PDB entry 5ZE9 | X-ray diffraction, 2.10 A resolution | chains C and F of the 6 polymer chains in the assembly

# Chain C
Protein: V-type sodium ATPase catalytic subunit A
Organism: Enterococcus hirae (strain ATCC 9790 / DSM 20160 / JCM 8729 / LMG 6399 / NBRC 3181 / NCIMB 6459 / NCDO 1258)
Notes: EC 3.6.3.15; fragment: NtpA
UniProtKB: Q08636 (NTPA_ENTHA); residues 1-593 here = UniProt positions 1-593
Chain sequence (600 residues; each row starts with the number of its first residue; numbers below 1 keep their minus sign (Gly-6 is residue -6)):
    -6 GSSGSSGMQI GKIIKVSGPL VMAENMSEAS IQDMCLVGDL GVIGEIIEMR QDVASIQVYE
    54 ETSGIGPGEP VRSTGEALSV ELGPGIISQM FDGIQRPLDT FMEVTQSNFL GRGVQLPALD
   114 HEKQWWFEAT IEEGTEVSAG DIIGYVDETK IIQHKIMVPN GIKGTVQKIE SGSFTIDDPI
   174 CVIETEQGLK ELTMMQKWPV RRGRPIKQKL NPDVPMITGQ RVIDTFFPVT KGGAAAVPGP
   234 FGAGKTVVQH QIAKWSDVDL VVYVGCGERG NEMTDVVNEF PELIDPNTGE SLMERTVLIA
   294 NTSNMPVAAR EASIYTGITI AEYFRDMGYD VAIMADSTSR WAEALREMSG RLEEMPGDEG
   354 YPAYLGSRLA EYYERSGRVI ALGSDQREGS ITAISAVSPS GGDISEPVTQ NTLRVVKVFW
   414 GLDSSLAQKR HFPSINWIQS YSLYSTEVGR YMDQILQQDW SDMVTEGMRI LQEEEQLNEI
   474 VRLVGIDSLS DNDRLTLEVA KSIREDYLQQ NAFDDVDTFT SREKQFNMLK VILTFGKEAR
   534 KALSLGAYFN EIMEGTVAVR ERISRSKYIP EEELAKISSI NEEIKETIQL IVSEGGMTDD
Not modelled in the structure: -6 to 0, 588-593
Sequence notes: expression tag (-6 to 0)
UniProt features mapped onto this chain:
  - binding site (ATP): Gly232 to Thr239
Ion coordination: Mg2+: Thr239 (together with AMP-PNP)
Ligand contacts: AMP-PNP (ANP; phosphoaminophosphonic acid-adenylate ester): Pro233, Phe234, Gly235, Ala236, Gly237, Lys238, Thr239, Val240, Glu261, Arg262, Ser391, Phe425, Pro426, Gln503, Asn504, Ala505, Phe506
From the paper describing this entry:
  - binding site for AMP-PNP: Lys238, Arg262

# Chain F
Protein: V-type sodium ATPase subunit B
Organism: Enterococcus hirae (strain ATCC 9790 / DSM 20160 / JCM 8729 / LMG 6399 / NBRC 3181 / NCIMB 6459 / NCDO 1258)
Notes: fragment: NtpB
UniProtKB: Q08637 (NTPB_ENTHA); residues 1-458 here = UniProt positions 1-458
Chain sequence (465 residues; each row starts with the number of its first residue; numbers below 1 keep their minus sign (Gly-6 is residue -6)):
    -6 GSSGSSGMIK EYRTIKEVVG PLMAVEKVSG VKYEELIEVR MQNGEIRRGQ VLEVQEDKAM
    54 VQIFEGTSGI NYKNSSVRFL GHPLQLGVSE DMIGRVFDGL GRPKDNGPEI LPEKYLDING
   114 EVINPIARDY PDEFIQTGIS AIDHLNTLVR GQKLPVFSGS GLPHKELAAQ IARQATVLDS
   174 SDDFAVVFAA IGITFEEAEF FMEDFRQTGA IDRSVMFMNL ANDPAIERIA TPRMALTAAE
   234 YLAYEKGMHV LVIMTDMTNY AEALREISAA RREVPGRRGY PGYLYTNLAT LFERAGRIRG
   294 LKGSVTQIPI LTMPEDDKTH PIPDLTGYIT EGQIILTREL YKSGIQPPID VLPSLSRLKD
   354 KGTGAGKTRE DHAATMNQLF AAYAQGKQAK ELAVVLGESA LSDIDKIYAK FAERFENEYV
   414 NQGFYTNRTI TETLDLGWEL LAMLPRTELK RIKDDLLDKY LPEGK
Not modelled in the structure: -6 to -1, 456-458
Sequence notes: expression tag (-6 to 0); engineered mutation Tyr65 (Leu in Q08637)
Ligand contacts: AMP-PNP (ANP; phosphoaminophosphonic acid-adenylate ester): Gly320, Tyr321, Leu348, Ser349, Arg350, Lys352
From the paper describing this entry:
  - mutagenesis - L65Y (approximately 40%): decreased catalytic activity
  - mutagenesis - L65Y: decreased stability
  - mutagenesis - L65Y: unchanged catalytic activity on DF
  - binding site for AMP-PNP: Arg350

# Chain C / chain F interface
Contacting residue pairs - 117 pairs, chain C then chain F:
  Ile7(C) with Gln48(F); Glu49(F), hydrogen bond (backbone-backbone)
  Lys8(C) with Glu46(F); Val47(F); Gln48(F)
  Val9(C) with Tyr26(F), hydrophobic; Glu46(F); Val47(F), hydrogen bond (backbone-backbone)
  Ser10(C) with Glu46(F)
  Gly11(C) with Tyr26(F)
  Glu54(C) with Glu27(F)
  Thr55(C) with Tyr26(F)
  Ser56(C) with Tyr26(F); Glu27(F)
  Gly57(C) with Lys25(F); Tyr26(F), hydrogen bond (backbone-backbone)
  Ile58(C) with Lys25(F); Tyr26(F), hydrogen bond (backbone-backbone)
  Gly59(C) with Val24(F); Lys25(F)
  Pro60(C) with Val24(F); Val47(F); Glu49(F)
  Glu62(C) with Lys25(F), salt bridge
  Met83(C) with Pro118(F), hydrophobic
  Leu91(C) with Asn117(F), hydrogen bond (backbone-side chain); Ile119(F)
  Asp92(C) with Ile119(F)
  Met95(C) with Asn117(F); Ile119(F), hydrophobic; Ala120(F), hydrophobic
  Asn101(C) with Ile116(F); Asn117(F), hydrogen bond (backbone-backbone); Ala120(F); Ile291(F)
  Phe102(C) with Glu114(F); Val115(F); Ile116(F), hydrophobic; Ile291(F), hydrophobic
  Leu103(C) with Glu114(F); Val115(F), hydrogen bond (backbone-backbone); Asn117(F)
  Gly232(C) with Tyr321(F), hydrogen bond (backbone-side chain)
  Pro233(C) with Tyr321(F)
  Phe234(C) with Lys311(F); Asp317(F); Gly320(F); Tyr321(F), hydrophobic; Gln326(F)
  Gly235(C) with Arg350(F)
  Gly260(C) with Tyr278(F), hydrogen bond (backbone-side chain)
  Glu261(C) with Tyr278(F)
  Arg262(C) with Glu286(F); Gly320(F), hydrogen bond (side chain-backbone); Tyr321(F), hydrogen bond (side chain-backbone); Ile322(F), hydrogen bond (side chain-backbone); Thr323(F), hydrogen bond (side chain-backbone); Arg350(F)
  Gly263(C) with Glu286(F), hydrogen bond (backbone-side chain)
  Asn264(C) with Arg121(F); Tyr123(F); Pro124(F); Glu324(F), hydrogen bond
  Thr267(C) with Pro118(F), hydrogen bond (side chain-backbone); Arg121(F)
  Asp268(C) with Tyr123(F); Lys354(F), salt bridge
  Asn271(C) with Arg292(F)
  Glu272(C) with Lys354(F), salt bridge
  Ser296(C) with Tyr278(F); Ala282(F); Glu286(F)
  Asn297(C) with Val115(F); Ala282(F); Thr283(F); Glu286(F)
  Met298(C) with Val115(F), hydrophobic
  Arg303(C) with Tyr278(F); Thr279(F), hydrogen bond
  Arg333(C) with Tyr278(F), hydrogen bond; Tyr321(F)
  Glu336(C) with Gly275(F); Tyr276(F); Tyr278(F); Thr279(F), hydrogen bond
  Arg339(C) with Gly275(F), hydrogen bond (side chain-backbone)
  Glu340(C) with Tyr276(F)
  Arg344(C) with Arg264(F)
  Pro349(C) with Val267(F), hydrophobic
  Glu352(C) with Arg270(F), salt bridge
  Ser391(C) with Tyr321(F)
  Pro392(C) with Tyr321(F), hydrogen bond (backbone-side chain)
  Ser393(C) with Arg270(F); Asp317(F)
  Gly394(C) with Asp317(F), hydrogen bond (backbone-side chain)
  Asp396(C) with Arg270(F), salt bridge
  Glu399(C) with Arg270(F)
  Gln421(C) with Lys311(F); Leu345(F); Pro346(F); Phe373(F)
  Lys422(C) with Arg444(F)
  Arg423(C) with Leu345(F); Ser347(F), hydrogen bond (side chain-backbone); Met369(F); Asn370(F), hydrogen bond; Phe373(F); Arg444(F), hydrogen bond (backbone-side chain)
  Lys494(C) with Lys443(F)
  Glu498(C) with Lys443(F), salt bridge
  Gln502(C) with Arg444(F), hydrogen bond
  Phe506(C) with Asp353(F)
  Asp507(C) with Lys446(F), salt bridge
  Arg558(C) with Leu442(F); Lys443(F); Ile445(F), hydrogen bond (side chain-backbone)
  Tyr561(C) with Lys446(F)
Also at the interface, not in a pair above, chain C (74 interface residues in all): Phe94, Gly104, Lys238, Met266, Val270, Thr295, Val300, Gly353, Gly395, Ile479, Asn504, Val550, Glu554, Ser557
Also at the interface, not in a pair above, chain F (70 interface residues in all): Asp110, Asp122, Leu138, Asn139, Lys146, Phe150, Tyr237, Pro268, Gly269, Leu294, Thr312, Pro316, Leu348, Lys352, Ala377, Ala393, Thr440, Asp447

# In short
Chain C and chain F form an interface of 74 and 70 residues respectively, with 27 hydrogen bonds and 7 salt
bridges. Among the polar pairs are Glu62(C)-Lys25(F), Asp268(C)-Lys354(F) and Glu272(C)-Lys354(F). The paper
reports a binding site for AMP-PNP at Lys238(C), Arg262(C) and Arg350(F); L65Y of chain F reduces catalytic
activity.
Chain C is V-type sodium ATPase catalytic subunit A and chain F is V-type sodium ATPase subunit B, both from
Enterococcus hirae (strain ATCC 9790 / DSM 20160 / JCM 8729 / LMG 6399 / NBRC 3181 / NCIMB 6459 / NCDO 1258);
the structure, Crystal structure of AMP-PNP bound mutant A3B3 complex from Enterococcus hirae V-ATPase, was
determined by X-ray diffraction together with 5ZEA from the same study.
